8TY7 - chains A and B of the 4 polymer chains in the assembly; structure by X-ray diffraction, 3.21 A resolution.

== Chain A ==
Molecule: Hemagglutinin
Organism: Influenza A virus (strain swl A/California/04/2009 H1N1)
Notes: fragment: HA1 subdomain
UniProt: G8EHJ9 (G8EHJ9_I09A0); the construct lacks a stretch of the UniProt sequence, so the offset changes along the chain: 11-55 = UniProt 18-62; 56-83 = UniProt 64-91; 84-90 = UniProt 93-99; 91-116 = UniProt 101-126; 3 more segments
Amino-acid sequence (331 residues; numbered 7 to 329 plus 8 insertion-coded residues; the number before each row is that of its first residue; a row labelled like 116A-116C holds insertion residues (116A, then the next letters in order)):
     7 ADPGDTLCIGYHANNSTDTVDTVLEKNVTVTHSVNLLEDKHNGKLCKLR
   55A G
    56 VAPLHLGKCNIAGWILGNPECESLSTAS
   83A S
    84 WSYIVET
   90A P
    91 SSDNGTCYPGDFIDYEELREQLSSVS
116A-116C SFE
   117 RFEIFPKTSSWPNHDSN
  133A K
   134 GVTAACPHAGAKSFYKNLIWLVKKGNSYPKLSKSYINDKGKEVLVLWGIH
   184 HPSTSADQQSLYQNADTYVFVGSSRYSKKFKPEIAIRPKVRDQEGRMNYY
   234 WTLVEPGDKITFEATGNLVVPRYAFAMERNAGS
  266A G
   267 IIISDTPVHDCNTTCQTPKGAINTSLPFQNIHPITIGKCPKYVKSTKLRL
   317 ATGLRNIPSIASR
Disordered / not traced: 7, 328-329
Differences from the reference sequence: expression tag (7-10); conflict Ser186 (Pro200 in G8EHJ9), Ala327 (Gln342 in G8EHJ9)
Cystine bridges: Cys64-Cys76, Cys97-Cys139, Cys281-Cys305
Glycans and other covalent adducts: N-acetylglucosamine (NAG) linked to Asn33, Asn278

== Chain B ==
Molecule: Hemagglutinin
Organism: Influenza A virus (strain swl A/California/04/2009 H1N1)
Notes: fragment: HA2 subdomain
UniProt: I1ZFF9 (I1ZFF9_9INFA); residues 1-174 here correspond to UniProt positions 326-499 (UniProt number = residue number + 325)
Amino-acid sequence (177 residues; each row starts with the number of its first residue):
     1 GLFGAIAGFIEGGWTGMVDGWYGYHHQNEQGSGYAADLKSTQNAIDGITN
    51 KVNSVIEKMNTQFTAVGKEFNHLEKRIENLNKKVDDGFLDIWTYNAELLV
   101 LLENERTLDYHDSNVKNLYEKVRSQLKNNAKEIGNGCFEFYHKCDNTCME
   151 SVKNGTYDYPKYSEEAKLNREEIDSGR
Disordered / not traced: 176-177
Differences from the reference sequence: expression tag (175-177)
Cystine bridges: Cys144-Cys148
Glycans and other covalent adducts: N-acetylglucosamine (NAG) linked to Asn154

== How chain A and chain B interact ==
Pairs across the interface (122; chain A residue first):
  Asp8(A) - Glu139(B)
  Asp8(A) - Phe140(B)
  Asp8(A) - Tyr141(B)
  Asp8(A) - Ile173(B)
  Gly10(A) - Glu139(B)
  Gly10(A) - Phe140(B)
  Asp11(A) - Gln27(B)
  Asp11(A) - Asn28(B)
  Asp11(A) - Phe140(B)  hydrogen bond (backbone-backbone)
  Asp11(A) - Lys143(B)
  Asp11(A) - Cys144(B)  hydrogen bond (side chain-backbone)
  Thr12(A) - His26(B)
  Thr12(A) - Gln27(B)  hydrogen bond (backbone-backbone)
  Thr12(A) - Phe138(B)
  Thr12(A) - Glu139(B)
  Leu13(A) - Tyr24(B)  hydrophobic
  Leu13(A) - His25(B)
  Leu13(A) - His26(B)
  Leu13(A) - Cys137(B)
  Leu13(A) - Phe138(B)  hydrogen bond (backbone-backbone)
  Leu13(A) - Phe140(B)  hydrophobic
  Cys14(A) - Trp14(B)
  Cys14(A) - Tyr24(B)
  Cys14(A) - His25(B)  hydrogen bond (backbone-backbone)
  Cys14(A) - Gly136(B)
  Cys14(A) - Cys137(B)  hydrophobic
  Ile15(A) - Ile10(B)
  Ile15(A) - Trp14(B)
  Ile15(A) - Gly23(B)
  Ile15(A) - Tyr24(B)  hydrophobic
  Ile15(A) - Asn135(B)
  Ile15(A) - Gly136(B)  hydrogen bond (backbone-backbone)
  Gly16(A) - Trp14(B)
  Gly16(A) - Met17(B)
  Gly16(A) - Tyr22(B)
  Gly16(A) - Gly23(B)  hydrogen bond (backbone-backbone)
  Tyr17(A) - Ile6(B)  hydrophobic
  Tyr17(A) - Ala7(B)  hydrogen bond (side chain-backbone)
  Tyr17(A) - Ile10(B)  hydrogen bond (side chain-backbone)
  Tyr17(A) - Glu11(B)  hydrogen bond (side chain-backbone)
  Tyr17(A) - Gly12(B)  hydrogen bond (side chain-backbone)
  Tyr17(A) - Gly13(B)
  Tyr17(A) - Trp14(B)  hydrogen bond (backbone-backbone)
  Tyr17(A) - Met17(B)
  Tyr17(A) - Trp21(B)
  His18(A) - Trp14(B)
  His18(A) - Met17(B)  hydrogen bond (side chain-backbone)
  His18(A) - Gly20(B)
  His18(A) - Trp21(B)  hydrogen bond (backbone-backbone)
  Ala19(A) - Trp14(B)  hydrogen bond (backbone-backbone)
  Ala19(A) - Thr15(B)
  Val26(A) - Asn104(B)
  Asp27(A) - Leu101(B)
  Asp27(A) - Asn104(B)  hydrogen bond (backbone-side chain)
  Thr28(A) - Leu101(B)
  Thr28(A) - Asn104(B)
  Thr28(A) - Glu105(B)  hydrogen bond
  Val29(A) - Leu101(B)  hydrogen bond (backbone-backbone)
  Val29(A) - Glu105(B)
  Leu30(A) - Glu105(B)  hydrogen bond (backbone-side chain)
  Val34(A) - Leu108(B)  hydrophobic
  His38(A) - Trp21(B)  hydrogen bond
  Leu42(A) - Val55(B)  hydrophobic
  Leu42(A) - Ile56(B)  hydrophobic
  Arg55(A) - Phe63(B)
  Glu106(A) - Glu69(B)
  Glu106(A) - Asn71(B)
  Arg109(A) - Glu69(B)  salt bridge
  Glu110(A) - Lys68(B)  salt bridge
  Ser266(A) - Ala65(B)
  Gly266A(A) - Ala65(B)
  Ile267(A) - Glu69(B)
  Ile269(A) - Glu69(B)
  Ser291(A) - Ile56(B)
  Pro293(A) - Ile56(B)
  Pro293(A) - Met59(B)  hydrophobic
  Pro299(A) - Val66(B)
  Ile300(A) - Val66(B)  hydrophobic
  Ile300(A) - Gly67(B)
  Thr301(A) - Thr64(B)
  Thr301(A) - Ala65(B)
  Thr301(A) - Val66(B)  hydrogen bond (backbone-backbone)
  Ile302(A) - Phe63(B)  hydrophobic
  Ile302(A) - Thr64(B)
  Gly303(A) - Gln62(B)
  Gly303(A) - Phe63(B)
  Gly303(A) - Thr64(B)  hydrogen bond (backbone-backbone)
  Lys304(A) - Gln62(B)
  Lys304(A) - Phe63(B)
  Cys305(A) - Thr61(B)
  Lys307(A) - Met59(B)
  Lys307(A) - Thr61(B)
  Lys307(A) - Trp92(B)
  Tyr308(A) - Leu89(B)  hydrophobic
  Val309(A) - Leu89(B)
  Val309(A) - Trp92(B)
  Val309(A) - Thr93(B)
  Lys310(A) - Leu89(B)
  Lys310(A) - Thr93(B)  hydrogen bond (backbone-side chain)
  Ser311(A) - Thr93(B)
  Ser311(A) - Glu97(B)  hydrogen bond
  Leu314(A) - Ala96(B)  hydrophobic
  Leu314(A) - Glu97(B)
  Leu314(A) - Val100(B)  hydrophobic
  Arg315(A) - Val100(B)
  Arg315(A) - Asn104(B)  hydrogen bond (backbone-side chain)
  Leu316(A) - Asn104(B)
  Ala317(A) - Asn104(B)  hydrogen bond (backbone-side chain)
  Ala317(A) - Thr107(B)
  Thr318(A) - Trp21(B)
  Thr318(A) - Ile48(B)
  Thr318(A) - Thr107(B)
  Thr318(A) - His111(B)  hydrogen bond (backbone-side chain)
  Gly319(A) - Trp21(B)
  Gly319(A) - Leu108(B)
  Gly319(A) - His111(B)  hydrogen bond (backbone-side chain)
  Leu320(A) - Tyr22(B)  hydrophobic
  Leu320(A) - His111(B)
  Arg321(A) - Leu108(B)
  Ile323(A) - Ala7(B)  hydrophobic
  Ile323(A) - Gly13(B)  hydrogen bond (backbone-backbone)
  Pro324(A) - Thr15(B)
Also at the interface, not in a pair above, chain A (62 interface residues in all): Pro9, Asn20, Glu31, Lys32, Val36, Thr37, Val40, Leu54, Leu292, Phe294, Thr312
Also at the interface, not in a pair above, chain B (70 interface residues in all): Ala5, Val18, Glu29, Val52, Phe70, Asp85, Leu102, Glu103, Val115, Tyr119, Val122, Ile133, His142, Met149, Val152, Lys153

== Summary ==
Chain A and chain B form an interface of 62 and 70 residues respectively; the contacts include 29 hydrogen
bonds and 2 salt bridges. Polar contacts include Arg109(A)-Glu69(B), Glu110(A)-Lys68(B) and
Asp11(A)-Cys144(B).
Chain A is Hemagglutinin and chain B is Hemagglutinin, both from Influenza A virus (strain swl
A/California/04/2009 H1N1); the structure, Crystal structure of 05.GC.w2.3C10 Fab in complex with H1 HA from
A/California/04/2009(H1N1), was determined by X-ray diffraction together with 8TXM, 8TXP, 8TXT and 8U44 from
the same study.
